6O5A - chains A and B; structure by X-ray diffraction, 1.67 A resolution.

Chain A (and B):
Molecule: HIV-1 protease
Source organism: Human immunodeficiency virus 1
Notes: chain B of this document is another copy of the same molecule, construct and numbering; everything in this record applies to it too
Reference sequence: I7BFC3 (I7BFC3_9HIV1); numbering as in UniProt (aligned over 1-99)
Sequence (99 residues; row label = number of the first residue in the row):
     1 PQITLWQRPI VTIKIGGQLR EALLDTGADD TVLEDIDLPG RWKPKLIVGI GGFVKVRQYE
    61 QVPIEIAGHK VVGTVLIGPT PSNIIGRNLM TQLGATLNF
Construct notes: engineered mutation Leu46 (Met in I7BFC3), Val48 (Gly in I7BFC3), Ala67 (Cys in I7BFC3), Ile77 (Val in I7BFC3), Ser82 (Ala in I7BFC3), Leu93 (Ile in I7BFC3), Ala95 (Cys in I7BFC3)
Small-molecule neighbours: p2/NC (2NC; N-{(2S)-2-[(N-acetyl-L-threonyl-L-isoleucyl)amino]hexyl}-L-norleucyl-L-glutaminyl-N~5~-[amino(iminio)methyl]-L-ornithinamide): Arg8, Leu23, Asp25, Gly27, Ala28, Asp29, Asp30, Val32, Lys45, Ile47, Val48, Gly49, Ile50, Thr80, Pro81, Ser82, Ile84
Reported in the primary citation:
  - conformationally variable residues (loop rearrangement): Asp35, Thr80, Pro81
  - binding site for p2/NC: Arg8, Gly27, Asp29, Val48, Pro81

Chain A / chain B interface:
Residue-residue contacts (94):
  Pro1(A) with Leu97(B); Asn98(B); Phe99(B), hydrogen bond (backbone-backbone)
  Gln2(A) with Thr96(B); Leu97(B); Asn98(B), hydrogen bond
  Ile3(A) with Thr96(B); Leu97(B), hydrogen bond (backbone-backbone)
  Thr4(A) with Thr96(B)
  Leu5(A) with Thr26(B); Arg87(B), hydrogen bond (backbone-side chain); Met90(B), hydrophobic; Thr91(B)
  Trp6(A) with Arg87(B), hydrogen bond (backbone-side chain); Thr91(B)
  Gln7(A) with Arg87(B)
  Arg8(A) with Asp29(B), salt bridge; Arg87(B)
  Pro9(A) with Thr26(B)
  Leu23(A) with Gly27(B)
  Leu24(A) with Thr26(B), hydrogen bond (backbone-side chain); Leu97(B), hydrophobic; Phe99(B), hydrophobic
  Asp25(A) with Asp25(B); Thr26(B); Gly27(B), hydrogen bond (side chain-backbone)
  Thr26(A) with Leu5(B); Pro9(B); Leu24(B), hydrogen bond (side chain-backbone); Asp25(B); Thr26(B), hydrogen bond (side chain-backbone); Leu97(B)
  Gly27(A) with Leu23(B); Asp25(B), hydrogen bond (backbone-side chain)
  Asp29(A) with Arg8(B), salt bridge
  Val48(A) with Ile50(B)
  Gly49(A) with Ile50(B); Pro81(B)
  Ile50(A) with Val48(B); Gly49(B); Ile50(B), hydrogen bond (backbone-backbone); Gly51(B), hydrogen bond (backbone-backbone); Gly52(B); Val54(B); Pro79(B); Thr80(B); Ile84(B), hydrophobic
  Gly51(A) with Ile50(B), hydrogen bond (backbone-backbone); Gly51(B); Gly52(B); Phe53(B); Val54(B)
  Gly52(A) with Ile50(B); Gly51(B)
  Val54(A) with Ile50(B); Gly51(B)
  Ala67(A) with Phe99(B), hydrophobic
  Pro79(A) with Ile50(B)
  Thr80(A) with Ile50(B)
  Pro81(A) with Gly49(B)
  Ile84(A) with Ile50(B), hydrophobic
  Arg87(A) with Leu5(B), hydrogen bond (side chain-backbone); Trp6(B), hydrogen bond (side chain-backbone); Gln7(B); Arg8(B); Pro9(B)
  Met90(A) with Leu5(B), hydrophobic; Leu97(B), hydrophobic
  Thr91(A) with Leu5(B); Trp6(B)
  Ala95(A) with Thr4(B); Leu5(B); Asn98(B)
  Thr96(A) with Gln2(B), hydrogen bond; Ile3(B); Thr96(B); Leu97(B); Asn98(B), hydrogen bond (backbone-backbone)
  Leu97(A) with Pro1(B); Gln2(B); Ile3(B), hydrogen bond (backbone-backbone); Leu24(B), hydrophobic; Thr26(B); Met90(B), hydrophobic; Thr96(B)
  Asn98(A) with Pro1(B); Gln2(B), hydrogen bond; Ala95(B); Thr96(B), hydrogen bond (backbone-backbone); Asn98(B)
  Phe99(A) with Pro1(B), hydrogen bond (backbone-backbone); Leu24(B), hydrophobic; Leu93(B); Ala95(B), hydrophobic
Other interface residues (no listed pair), chain A (42 interface residues in all): Val11, Val32, Ile47, Phe53, His69, Gln92, Leu93, Gly94
Other interface residues (no listed pair), chain B (40 interface residues in all): Ile47, Ala67, His69, Gln92, Gly94

Overview:
42 residues of chain A and 40 residues of chain B are in contact; the contacts include 21 hydrogen bonds and 2
salt bridges. Among the polar pairs are Arg8(A)-Asp29(B), Gln2(A)-Asn98(B) and Leu5(A)-Arg87(B). From the
paper: a binding site for p2/NC at Arg8(A), Gly27(A) and Asp29(A) among others; conformational variability at
Asp35(A), Thr80(A) and Pro81(A).
Chain A and chain B are both HIV-1 protease (Human immunodeficiency virus 1); the structure, Crystal Structure
of multi-drug resistant HIV-1 protease PR-S17 with a substrate analog p2-NC in P61, was determined by X-ray
diffraction (same publication as 6O48, 6O54, 6O57 and 6O5X).
